PDB entry 4AF3 | X-ray diffraction, 2.75 A resolution | chains A and D

Chain A:
Molecule: Aurora kinase B
Organism: Homo sapiens
Notes: EC 2.7.11.1
Reference sequence: Q96GD4 (AURKB_HUMAN); numbering as in UniProt (aligned over 55-344)
Chain sequence (292 residues; numbered 53 to 344; the number before each row is that of its first residue):
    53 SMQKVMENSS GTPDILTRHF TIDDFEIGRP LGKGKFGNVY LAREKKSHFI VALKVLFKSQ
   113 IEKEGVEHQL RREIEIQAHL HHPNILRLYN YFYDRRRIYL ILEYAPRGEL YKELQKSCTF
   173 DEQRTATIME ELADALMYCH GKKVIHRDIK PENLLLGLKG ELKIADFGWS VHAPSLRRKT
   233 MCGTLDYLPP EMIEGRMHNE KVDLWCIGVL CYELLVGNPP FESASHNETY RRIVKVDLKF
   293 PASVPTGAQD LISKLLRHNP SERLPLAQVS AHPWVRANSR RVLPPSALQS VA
Disordered / not traced: 53-69, 221-236, 339-344
Construct notes: expression tag (53-54); variant Thr298 (Met in Q96GD4)
Small-molecule neighbours: INCENP (VX6; cyclopropanecarboxylic acid {4-[4-(4-methyl-piperazin-1-yl)-6-(5-methyl-2H-pyrazol-3-ylamino)-pyrimidin-2-ylsulfanyl]-phenyl}-amide): Leu83, Gly84, Phe88, Val91, Ala104, Lys106, Leu138, Leu154, Glu155, Tyr156, Ala157, Pro158, Arg159, Gly160, Glu161, Leu207, Ala217, Phe219
Curated features (UniProtKB/Swiss-Prot):
  - active site: Asp200 (Proton acceptor)
  - binding site (ATP): Leu83 to Val91, Lys106
  - modified residue: Ser62 (Phosphoserine), Thr64 (Phosphothreonine), Lys215 (N6-acetyllysine), Ser227 (Phosphoserine), Thr232 (Phosphothreonine)
  - natural variant: Thr298 (M298T: this construct carries the variant)
  - mutagenesis: Lys106 (K106R: Leads to loss of kinase activity and severely impairs mitotic progression), Lys215 (K215Q: Mimics acetylation, promoting accurate chromosome segregation; K215R: Abolished acetylation by KAT5, leading to impaired chromosome segregation)
From the paper describing this entry:
  - post-translational modification sites: Thr232 (citing earlier work)
  - conformationally variable residues (loop rearrangement, order/disorder transition): Phe88, Thr232
  - self-association interface (contacts with another copy of this molecule): Leu237, Tyr239, Pro242, Ile245
  - contacts within the chain: Met244-Met249 (hydrophobic contact), His198-His250

Chain D:
Molecule: Inner centromere protein
Organism: Homo sapiens
Reference sequence: Q9NQS7 (INCE_HUMAN); numbering as in UniProt (aligned over 835-903)
Chain sequence (71 residues; each row starts with the number of its first residue):
   833 SMEAHPRKPI PTWARGTPLS QAIIHQYYHP PNLLELFGTI LPLDLEDIFK KSKPRYHKRT
   893 SSAVWNSPPL Q
Disordered / not traced: 833-839, 883-903
Construct notes: expression tag (833-834)
Curated features (UniProtKB/Swiss-Prot):
  - modified residue: Thr892 (Phosphothreonine), Ser893 (Phosphoserine), Ser894 (Phosphoserine), Ser899 (Phosphoserine)
From the paper describing this entry:
  - conformationally variable residues (loop rearrangement): Leu868 to Phe881

How chain A and chain D interact:
Residue-residue contacts (53; chain A residue first):
  Arg70(A) with Phe869(D)
  Phe72(A) with Leu868(D); Phe869(D)
  Glu78(A) with Trp845(D)
  Ile79(A) with Pro843(D); Trp845(D)
  Gly80(A) with Ile842(D); Pro843(D); Trp845(D); Ala846(D)
  Leu93(A) with Ala846(D), hydrophobic
  Ala94(A) with Trp845(D)
  Arg95(A) with Trp845(D)
  Ser99(A) with Leu868(D)
  Phe101(A) with Gln858(D); Pro863(D), hydrophobic; Leu868(D), hydrophobic; Phe869(D), hydrophobic
  Ile102(A) with Leu851(D), hydrophobic; Ala854(D), hydrophobic; Gln858(D), hydrogen bond (backbone-side chain)
  Lys110(A) with Ile880(D), hydrogen bond (side chain-backbone); Phe881(D)
  Ile113(A) with Phe881(D), hydrophobic
  Glu119(A) with Leu877(D); Phe881(D)
  His120(A) with Leu877(D)
  Leu122(A) with Leu875(D), hydrophobic
  Arg123(A) with Leu875(D); Leu877(D)
  Ile126(A) with Ile872(D), hydrophobic
  Ala130(A) with Ile872(D), hydrophobic
  Arg139(A) with Leu865(D)
  Tyr141(A) with Phe869(D), hydrophobic; Ile872(D)
  Asn142(A) with Phe869(D), hydrogen bond (side chain-backbone); Ile872(D)
  Tyr143(A) with Leu873(D), hydrogen bond (side chain-backbone); Pro874(D), hydrogen bond (side chain-backbone); Leu875(D)
  Tyr145(A) with Asp879(D), hydrogen bond; Ile880(D)
  Ile153(A) with Phe869(D), hydrophobic
  Tyr156(A) with Ile855(D), hydrophobic
  Pro158(A) with Ile855(D), hydrophobic
  Leu210(A) with Ile856(D), hydrophobic; Tyr859(D), hydrophobic
  Lys211(A) with Tyr859(D)
  Glu213(A) with Tyr859(D), hydrogen bond
  Leu335(A) with Tyr859(D)
  Pro336(A) with Tyr859(D)
  Pro337(A) with Tyr859(D); Pro862(D)
Also at the interface, not in a pair above, chain A (40 interface residues in all): Arg81, His100, Val103, Glu114, Leu140, Ile150, Val334
Also at the interface, not in a pair above, chain D (25 interface residues in all): Tyr860, Thr871
Interface features reported in the paper:
  - specific contacts: Leu210(A)-Ile856(D) (hydrophobic contact)
  - interface residues, chain A: Tyr145(A)
  - interface residues, chain D: Ile842(D), Leu868(D), Leu877(D), Phe881(D)

Summary:
Chain A and chain D form an interface of 40 and 25 residues respectively, with 7 hydrogen bonds. Polar pairs
include Ile102(A)-Gln858(D), Lys110(A)-Ile880(D) and Asn142(A)-Phe869(D). The authors report a hydrophobic
contact between Leu210(A) and Ile856(D). Ligands of chain A: INCENP. From the paper: interface residues
Tyr145(A) and Ile842(D) among others; a modification site at Thr232(A).
Here chain A is Aurora kinase B and chain D is Inner centromere protein, both from Homo sapiens. Entry 4AF3
(Human Aurora B Kinase in complex with INCENP and VX-680) was determined by X-ray diffraction.
